PDB entry 6SGR | electron microscopy, 3.17 A resolution | chains A and C of the 8 polymer chains in the assembly

Chain A (and C):
Molecule: Multidrug efflux pump subunit AcrB
Organism: Escherichia coli K-12
Notes: chain C of this document is another copy of the same molecule, construct and numbering; everything in this record applies to it too
UniProtKB: P31224 (ACRB_ECOLI); numbering as in UniProt (aligned over 1-1049)
Sequence (1049 residues; each row starts with the number of its first residue):
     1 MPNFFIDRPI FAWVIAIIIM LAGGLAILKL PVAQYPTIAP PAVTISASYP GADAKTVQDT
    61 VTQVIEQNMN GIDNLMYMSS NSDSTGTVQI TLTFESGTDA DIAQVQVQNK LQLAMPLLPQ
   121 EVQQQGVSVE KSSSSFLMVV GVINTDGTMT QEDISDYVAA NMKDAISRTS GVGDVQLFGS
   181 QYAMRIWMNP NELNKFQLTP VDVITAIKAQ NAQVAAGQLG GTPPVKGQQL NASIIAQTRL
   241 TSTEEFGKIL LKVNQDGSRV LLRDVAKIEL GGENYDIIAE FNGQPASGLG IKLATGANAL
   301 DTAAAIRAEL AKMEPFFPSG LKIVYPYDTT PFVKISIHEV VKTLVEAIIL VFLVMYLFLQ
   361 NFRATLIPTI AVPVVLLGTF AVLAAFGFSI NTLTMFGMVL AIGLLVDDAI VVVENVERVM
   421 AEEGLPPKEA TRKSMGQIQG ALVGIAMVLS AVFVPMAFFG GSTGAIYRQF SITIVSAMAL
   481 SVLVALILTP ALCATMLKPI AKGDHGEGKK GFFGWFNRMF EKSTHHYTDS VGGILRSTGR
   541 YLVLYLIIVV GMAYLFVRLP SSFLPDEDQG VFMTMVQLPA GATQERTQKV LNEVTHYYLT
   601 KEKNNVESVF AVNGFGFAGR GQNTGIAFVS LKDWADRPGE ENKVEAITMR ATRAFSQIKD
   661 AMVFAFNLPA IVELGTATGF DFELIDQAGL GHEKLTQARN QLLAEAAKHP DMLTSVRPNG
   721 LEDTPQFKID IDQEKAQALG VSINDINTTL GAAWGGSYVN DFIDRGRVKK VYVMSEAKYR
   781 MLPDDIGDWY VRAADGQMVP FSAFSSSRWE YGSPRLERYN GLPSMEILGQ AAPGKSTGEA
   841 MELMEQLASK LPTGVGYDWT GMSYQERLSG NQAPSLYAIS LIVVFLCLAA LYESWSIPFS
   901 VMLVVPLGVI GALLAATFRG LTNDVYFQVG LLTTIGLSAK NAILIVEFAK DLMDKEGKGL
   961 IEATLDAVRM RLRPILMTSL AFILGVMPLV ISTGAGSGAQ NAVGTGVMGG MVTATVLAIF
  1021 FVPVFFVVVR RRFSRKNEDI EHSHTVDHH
Not modelled in the structure: 1045-1049 (chain C: 1034-1049)

Interface between chain A and chain C:
Pairs across the interface (111; chain A residue first):
  G51(A) - A215(C)
  G51(A) - A216(C)
  G51(A) - G217(C)  hydrogen bond (backbone-backbone)
  D53(A) - I235(C)
  T56(A) - Q213(C)  hydrogen bond
  D59(A) - Q213(C)
  D59(A) - I763(C)
  D59(A) - V768(C)
  Q63(A) - G766(C)  hydrogen bond (side chain-backbone)
  Q63(A) - R767(C)
  Q63(A) - V768(C)  hydrogen bond (side chain-backbone)
  E66(A) - R168(C)  hydrogen bond (backbone-side chain)
  Q67(A) - R767(C)
  Q67(A) - V768(C)  hydrogen bond (side chain-backbone)
  M69(A) - R168(C)
  N70(A) - D164(C)  hydrogen bond
  N70(A) - S167(C)  hydrogen bond
  N70(A) - R168(C)
  G71(A) - S167(C)
  D73(A) - K131(C)  salt bridge
  L75(A) - R168(C)
  M78(A) - R168(C)
  S84(A) - Q218(C)
  S84(A) - S233(C)
  I102(A) - D101(C)
  V105(A) - Q108(C)
  N109(A) - Q104(C)
  N109(A) - Q108(C)
  N109(A) - V129(C)  hydrogen bond (side chain-backbone)
  K110(A) - E130(C)  salt bridge
  Q112(A) - M115(C)
  Q112(A) - V127(C)
  L113(A) - G126(C)
  P116(A) - Q123(C)
  P116(A) - Q124(C)
  W187(A) - P223(C)
  Y275(A) - T222(C)
  Y275(A) - P223(C)
  D276(A) - T222(C)  hydrogen bond
  G581(A) - N231(C)
  A582(A) - N231(C)
  T583(A) - Q228(C)  hydrogen bond (side chain-backbone)
  E585(A) - V225(C)
  E585(A) - K226(C)
  E585(A) - G227(C)  hydrogen bond (side chain-backbone)
  Q622(A) - G220(C)  hydrogen bond (side chain-backbone)
  Q622(A) - G221(C)
  Q622(A) - T222(C)
  Q622(A) - N231(C)
  Q687(A) - F316(C)
  G689(A) - R765(C)
  P725(A) - A232(C)
  Q726(A) - S233(C)
  Q726(A) - I235(C)
  F727(A) - S233(C)  hydrogen bond (backbone-backbone)
  F727(A) - I234(C)
  F727(A) - I235(C)  hydrogen bond (backbone-backbone)
  K728(A) - I235(C)
  K728(A) - T238(C)  hydrogen bond
  I729(A) - I234(C)  hydrophobic
  I729(A) - I235(C)  hydrogen bond (backbone-backbone)
  I729(A) - A236(C)
  I731(A) - Q237(C)
  Q733(A) - Q237(C)
  E734(A) - L250(C)
  E734(A) - R259(C)  salt bridge
  Q737(A) - L250(C)
  N747(A) - V214(C)
  L750(A) - A216(C)  hydrophobic
  G751(A) - A215(C)
  W754(A) - A216(C)
  W754(A) - G217(C)
  W754(A) - Q218(C)
  W754(A) - L219(C)  hydrophobic
  W754(A) - I234(C)  hydrophobic
  G755(A) - G217(C)
  A777(A) - P223(C)
  A777(A) - V225(C)  hydrophobic
  K778(A) - V225(C)
  R780(A) - G220(C)
  R780(A) - G221(C)
  R780(A) - P223(C)  hydrogen bond (side chain-backbone)
  M781(A) - L219(C)
  M781(A) - G220(C)
  M781(A) - P224(C)  hydrophobic
  M781(A) - V225(C)
  M781(A) - Q228(C)  hydrogen bond
  P783(A) - L219(C)
  W809(A) - L230(C)  hydrophobic
  W809(A) - A232(C)  hydrophobic
  N820(A) - R168(C)  hydrogen bond (backbone-side chain)
  G821(A) - R168(C)
  V855(A) - F316(C)
  G856(A) - F316(C)
  D858(A) - K312(C)  salt bridge
  I879(A) - L25(C)  hydrophobic
  V883(A) - I18(C)  hydrophobic
  V883(A) - L21(C)  hydrophobic
  L886(A) - V14(C)
  L886(A) - I17(C)  hydrophobic
  L886(A) - I18(C)  hydrophobic
  A889(A) - I10(C)
  A890(A) - F11(C)  hydrophobic
  A890(A) - V14(C)  hydrophobic
  Y892(A) - I10(C)
  E893(A) - D7(C)
  E893(A) - R8(C)
  E893(A) - P9(C)
  E893(A) - I10(C)
  S894(A) - I10(C)
  W895(A) - I10(C)
Other interface residues (no listed pair), chain A (76 interface residues in all): Y49, P50, A52, T60, Q106, Q584, I743, M774, L782, G854, C887
Other interface residues (no listed pair), chain C (71 interface residues in all): W13, V105, Q125, S128, N161, G173, A209, Q210, Q229, R239, L251, A294, M313

In short:
Chain A and chain C form an interface of 76 and 71 residues respectively, with 20 hydrogen bonds and 4 salt
bridges. Polar contacts include D73(A)-K131(C), K110(A)-E130(C) and E734(A)-R259(C).
Both chains are Multidrug efflux pump subunit AcrB (Escherichia coli K-12). Entry 6SGR (Cryo-EM structure of
Escherichia coli AcrBZ and DARPin in Saposin A-nanodisc with cardiolipin) was determined by electron
microscopy, deposited together with 6SGS, 6SGT and 6SGU.
